Entry 7TIC (electron microscopy, 3.90 A resolution); this record covers chains A and E of the 8 polymer chains in the assembly.

[Chain A]
Protein: Replication factor C subunit 1
From: Saccharomyces cerevisiae
Reference sequence: P38630 (RFC1_YEAST); residues 1-861 here = UniProt positions 1-861
Chain sequence (861 residues; numbered 1 to 861; the number before each row is that of its first residue):
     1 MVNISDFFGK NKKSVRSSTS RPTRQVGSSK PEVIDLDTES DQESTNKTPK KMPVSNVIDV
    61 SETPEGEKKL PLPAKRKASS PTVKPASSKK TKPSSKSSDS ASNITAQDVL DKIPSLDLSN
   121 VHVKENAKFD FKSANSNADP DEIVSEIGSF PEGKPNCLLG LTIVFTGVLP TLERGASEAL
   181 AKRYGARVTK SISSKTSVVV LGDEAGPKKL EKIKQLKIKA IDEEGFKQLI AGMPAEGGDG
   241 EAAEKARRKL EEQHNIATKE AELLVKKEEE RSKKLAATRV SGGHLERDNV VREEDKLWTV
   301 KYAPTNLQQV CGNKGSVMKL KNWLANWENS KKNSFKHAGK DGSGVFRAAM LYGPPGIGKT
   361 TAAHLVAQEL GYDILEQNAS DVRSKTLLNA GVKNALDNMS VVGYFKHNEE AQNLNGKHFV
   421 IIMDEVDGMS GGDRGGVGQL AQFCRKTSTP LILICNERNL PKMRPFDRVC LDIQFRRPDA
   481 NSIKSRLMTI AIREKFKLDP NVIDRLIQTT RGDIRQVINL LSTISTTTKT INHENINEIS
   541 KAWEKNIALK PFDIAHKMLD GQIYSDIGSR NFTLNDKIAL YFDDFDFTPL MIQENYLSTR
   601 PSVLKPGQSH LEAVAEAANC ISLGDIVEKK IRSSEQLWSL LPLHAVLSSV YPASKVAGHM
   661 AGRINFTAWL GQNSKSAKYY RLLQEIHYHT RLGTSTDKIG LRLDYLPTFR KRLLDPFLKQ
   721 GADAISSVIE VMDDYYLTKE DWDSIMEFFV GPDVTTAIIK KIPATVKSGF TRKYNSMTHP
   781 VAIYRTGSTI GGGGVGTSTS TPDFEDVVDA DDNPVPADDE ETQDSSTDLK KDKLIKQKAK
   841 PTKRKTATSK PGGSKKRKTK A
Disordered / not traced: 1-291, 525-539, 784-861
Metal / ion sites: Mg2+: Thr360 (together with ATP-gamma-S)
Small-molecule neighbours: ATP-gamma-S (AGS; phosphothiophosphoric acid-adenylate ester): Thr299, Ala303, Pro304, Gln309, Val310, Cys311, Pro355, Gly356, Ile357, Gly358, Lys359, Thr360, Thr361, Asn456, Arg486, Ile514, Arg515, Ile518
Swiss-Prot annotation at these positions:
  - motif (Nuclear localization signal): Lys830 to Leu834, Lys855 to Lys860
  - binding site (ATP): Thr299, Cys311, Gly353 to Thr361, Asn456
  - modified residue: Thr38 (Phosphothreonine), Ser40 (Phosphoserine), Thr63 (Phosphothreonine)
What the authors report for this chain:
  - mutagenesis - W638G: decreased catalytic activity on PCNA and DNA
  - mutagenesis - F582A: unchanged catalytic activity on DNA
  - mutagenesis - F582A: unchanged binding to DNA
  - mutagenesis - F582A, W638G: unchanged growth

[Chain E]
Protein: Replication factor C subunit 5
From: Saccharomyces cerevisiae
Reference sequence: P38251 (RFC5_YEAST); residue numbers follow UniProt; this construct covers 1-354
Chain sequence (354 residues; each row starts with the number of its first residue):
     1 MSLWVDKYRP KSLNALSHNE ELTNFLKSLS DQPRDLPHLL LYGPNGTGKK TRCMALLESI
    61 FGPGVYRLKI DVRQFVTASN RKLELNVVSS PYHLEITPSD MGNNDRIVIQ ELLKEVAQME
   121 QVDFQDSKDG LAHRYKCVII NEANSLTKDA QAALRRTMEK YSKNIRLIMV CDSMSPIIAP
   181 IKSRCLLIRC PAPSDSEIST ILSDVVTNER IQLETKDILK RIAQASNGNL RVSLLMLESM
   241 ALNNELALKS SSPIIKPDWI IVIHKLTRKI VKERSVNSLI ECRAVLYDLL AHCIPANIIL
   301 KELTFSLLDV ETLNTTNKSS IIEYSSVFDE RLSLGNKAIF HLEGFIAKVM CCLD
Disordered / not traced: 1-3, 121-133, 354
Small-molecule neighbours: ADP (adenosine-5'-diphosphate): Val5, Tyr8, Arg9, Pro10, Leu16, Ser17, His18, Pro44, Asn45, Gly46, Thr47, Gly48, Lys49, Lys50, Thr51, Arg52, Ile201, Leu230, Arg231, Leu234
Swiss-Prot annotation at these positions:
  - binding site (ATP): Val5, Ser17, Gly43 to Thr51, Arg231

[Interface between chain A and chain E]
Residue-residue contacts - 90 pairs, chain A then chain E:
  Gly431(A) with Asn80(E), hydrogen bond (backbone-side chain)
  Arg434(A) with Lys82(E)
  Lys462(A) with Arg81(E)
  Leu590(A) with Lys337(E)
  Gln593(A) with Arg283(E), hydrogen bond (backbone-side chain); Phe340(E); Glu343(E)
  Glu594(A) with Arg283(E), salt bridge
  Tyr596(A) with Glu343(E), hydrogen bond
  Leu597(A) with Leu279(E), hydrophobic; Ile280(E), hydrophobic; Glu343(E)
  His610(A) with Val276(E)
  Leu611(A) with Arg274(E); Ser275(E); Ala347(E); Met350(E), hydrophobic; Cys351(E)
  Glu612(A) with Cys351(E)
  Val614(A) with Leu279(E), hydrophobic
  Ala615(A) with Ala347(E)
  Ala618(A) with Glu343(E); Gly344(E)
  Asn619(A) with Arg331(E), hydrogen bond
  Ile621(A) with Phe340(E), hydrophobic
  Ser622(A) with Arg331(E); His341(E), hydrogen bond
  Leu623(A) with Arg331(E)
  Asp625(A) with Gly335(E); Asn336(E); Lys337(E); Phe340(E); His341(E), salt bridge
  Glu628(A) with Lys337(E), salt bridge
  Lys629(A) with Leu334(E); Asn336(E)
  Trp669(A) with Lys337(E); Ile339(E)
  Gln672(A) with Ala291(E)
  Lys675(A) with Ala291(E)
  Ser676(A) with Ala291(E)
  Tyr679(A) with Ala291(E); Cys293(E), hydrogen bond (backbone-side chain)
  Tyr680(A) with Cys293(E), hydrophobic; Ile294(E)
  Leu683(A) with Cys293(E), hydrophobic
  Tyr688(A) with Ile70(E), hydrophobic; Asn86(E)
  Arg691(A) with Val88(E); Thr97(E)
  Leu692(A) with Leu68(E), hydrophobic; Val88(E), hydrophobic
  Gly693(A) with Asp6(E)
  Thr694(A) with Asp6(E); Arg9(E), hydrogen bond (backbone-side chain)
  Ser695(A) with Arg9(E), hydrogen bond
  Thr696(A) with Arg231(E)
  Asp697(A) with Glu142(E)
  Lys698(A) with Ser99(E)
  Ile699(A) with Pro295(E), hydrophobic
  Gly700(A) with Arg231(E)
  Arg702(A) with Asp258(E), salt bridge; His292(E), hydrogen bond (side chain-backbone); Cys293(E)
  Leu703(A) with Trp259(E), hydrogen bond (backbone-side chain)
  Asp704(A) with Arg231(E), salt bridge; Val232(E); Leu235(E)
  Tyr705(A) with Asp6(E), hydrogen bond; Leu235(E), hydrophobic
  Pro707(A) with Asp258(E)
  Thr708(A) with Leu235(E), hydrogen bond (side chain-backbone); Glu238(E); Ser239(E), hydrogen bond
  Lys711(A) with Leu242(E); Asn243(E), hydrogen bond
  Arg712(A) with Trp4(E); Glu238(E), salt bridge; Leu242(E)
  Tyr735(A) with Lys7(E)
  Phe748(A) with His292(E), hydrogen bond (backbone-side chain)
  Phe749(A) with Asp258(E)
  Val750(A) with Asp258(E), hydrogen bond (backbone-side chain); Asp288(E); His292(E)
  Gly751(A) with Val262(E)
  Ala782(A) with Lys69(E)
  Ile783(A) with Lys69(E); Ile70(E); Asp71(E)
Interface residues without a listed pair, chain A (63 interface residues in all): Met429, Arg464, Ile626, Arg632, Gln684, Asp715, Glu747, Pro752, Asp753
Interface residues without a listed pair, chain E (59 interface residues in all): Asp100, Pro257, Ile261, Tyr287, Leu289, Leu290, Ile298, Lys348

[Summary]
The interface between chain A and chain E involves 63 residues on one side and 59 on the other, with 16
hydrogen bonds and 6 salt bridges. Polar pairs include Glu594(A)-Arg283(E), Asp625(A)-His341(E) and
Glu628(A)-Lys337(E). From the paper: W638G of chain A reduces catalytic activity on PCNA and DNA; F582A and
W638G of chain A leave growth unchanged.
Here chain A is Replication factor C subunit 1 and chain E is Replication factor C subunit 5, both from
Saccharomyces cerevisiae. Entry 7TIC (Structure of the yeast clamp loader (Replication Factor C RFC) bound to
the sliding clamp (Proliferating ...) was determined by electron microscopy (same publication as 7THJ, 7THV,
7TI8, 7TIB, 7TID and 7TKU).
